PDB entry 3GS7 | X-ray diffraction, 1.80 A resolution | chains A and B

# Chain A (and B)
Molecule: Transthyretin
Source organism: Homo sapiens
Notes: fragment: to 147; chain B of this document is another copy of the same molecule, construct and numbering; everything in this record applies to it too
UniProt: P02766 (TTHY_HUMAN); residues 1-127 here correspond to UniProt positions 21-147 (UniProt number = residue number + 20)
Sequence (127 residues; numbered 1 to 127; the number before each row is that of its first residue):
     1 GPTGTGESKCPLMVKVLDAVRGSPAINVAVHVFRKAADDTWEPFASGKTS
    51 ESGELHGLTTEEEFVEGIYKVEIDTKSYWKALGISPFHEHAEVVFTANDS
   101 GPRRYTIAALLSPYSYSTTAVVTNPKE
Unresolved in the structure: 1-9, 125-127 (chain B: 1-9, 124-127)
Residues lining bound ligands: 8BD (3-({[(1Z)-(2-methoxyphenyl)methylidene]amino}oxy)propanoic acid): K15, L17, A108, A109, L110, S117, T119
Swiss-Prot annotation at these positions:
  - binding site (L-thyroxine): K15, E54, S117
  - modified residue: C10 (Sulfocysteine), E42 (4-carboxyglutamate), S52 (Phosphoserine)
  - glycosylation: N98 (N-linked (GlcNAc...) asparagine)
From the paper describing this entry:
  - binding site for 8BD: K15, L17, A108, L110, S117, T119
  - conformationally variable residues (side-chain flip): T119

# Chain A / chain B interface
Contacting residue pairs - 44 pairs, chain A then chain B:
  I68(A) with E89(B)
  F87(A) with F95(B), hydrophobic; T96(B); Y105(B), hydrophobic; I107(B), hydrophobic; A120(B), hydrophobic; V122(B), hydrophobic
  H88(A) with V93(B); V94(B); T118(B)
  E89(A) with I68(B); V94(B), hydrogen bond (backbone-backbone); F95(B); T96(B), hydrogen bond
  H90(A) with V94(B)
  E92(A) with E92(B); V94(B); Y116(B), hydrogen bond (backbone-side chain)
  V93(A) with H88(B)
  V94(A) with H88(B); E89(B), hydrogen bond (backbone-backbone); H90(B); E92(B)
  F95(A) with F87(B), hydrophobic
  T96(A) with E89(B), hydrogen bond
  Y105(A) with F87(B), hydrophobic
  Y114(A) with T119(B), hydrogen bond (backbone-side chain); A120(B), hydrogen bond (backbone-backbone)
  S115(A) with T118(B), hydrogen bond (side chain-backbone); T119(B)
  Y116(A) with E92(B), hydrogen bond (side chain-backbone); Y116(B), hydrogen bond; S117(B); T118(B), hydrogen bond (backbone-backbone)
  S117(A) with Y116(B); S117(B)
  T118(A) with S115(B), hydrogen bond (backbone-side chain); Y116(B), hydrogen bond (backbone-backbone)
  T119(A) with Y114(B); S115(B), hydrogen bond
  A120(A) with F87(B), hydrophobic; Y114(B), hydrogen bond (backbone-backbone)
  V122(A) with F87(B), hydrophobic; Y114(B), hydrophobic
Other interface residues (no listed pair), chain A (22 interface residues in all): K70, K76, I107
Other interface residues (no listed pair), chain B (22 interface residues in all): K70, K76

# Overview
The chain A/chain B interface involves 22 residues from each chain, with 15 hydrogen bonds. Polar pairs
include E89(A)-T96(B), E92(A)-Y116(B) and Y114(A)-T119(B). Bound to chain A: compound 8BD. Curated annotation
(UniProt) lists 3 L-thyroxine-binding residues on chain A. The paper reports a binding site for 8BD at K15(A),
L17(A) and A108(A) among others; conformational variability at T119(A).
Both chains are Transthyretin (Homo sapiens). Entry 3GS7 (Human transthyretin (TTR) complexed with
(E)-3-(2-methoxybenzylideneaminooxy)propanoic acid (inhibitor 13)) was determined by X-ray diffraction (same
publication as 3GLZ, 3GS0 and 3GS4).
